Entry 7AO8 (electron microscopy, 4.50 A resolution (low resolution: residue-level contacts below are approximate; hydrogen-bond / salt-bridge calls are withheld)); this record covers chains C and A of the 5 polymer chains in the assembly.

== Chain C ==
Name: Methyl-CpG-binding domain protein 2
Organism: Homo sapiens
UniProtKB: Q9UBB5 (MBD2_HUMAN); numbering as in UniProt (aligned over 1-411)
Chain sequence (411 residues; numbered 1 to 411; the number before each row is that of its first residue):
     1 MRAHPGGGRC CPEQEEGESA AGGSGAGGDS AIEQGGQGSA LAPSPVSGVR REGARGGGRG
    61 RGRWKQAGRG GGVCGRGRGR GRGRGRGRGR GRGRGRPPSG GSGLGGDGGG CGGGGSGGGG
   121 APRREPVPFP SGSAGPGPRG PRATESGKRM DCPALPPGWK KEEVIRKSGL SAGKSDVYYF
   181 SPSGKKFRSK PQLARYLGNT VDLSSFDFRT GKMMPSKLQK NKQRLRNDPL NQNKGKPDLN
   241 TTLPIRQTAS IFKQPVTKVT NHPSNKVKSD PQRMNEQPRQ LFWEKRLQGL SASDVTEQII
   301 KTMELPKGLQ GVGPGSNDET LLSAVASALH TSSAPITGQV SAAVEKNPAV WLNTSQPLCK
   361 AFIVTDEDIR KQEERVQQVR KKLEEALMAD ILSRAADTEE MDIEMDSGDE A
Unresolved in the structure: 1-148, 213-411
Swiss-Prot annotation at these positions:
  - modified residue (Phosphoserine): Ser181, Ser407

== Chain A ==
Name: Metastasis-associated protein MTA1
Organism: Homo sapiens
UniProtKB: Q13330 (MTA1_HUMAN); residues 1-715 here = UniProt positions 1-715
Chain sequence (715 residues; numbered 1 to 715; the number before each row is that of its first residue):
     1 MAANMYRVGD YVYFENSSSN PYLIRRIEEL NKTANGNVEA KVVCFYRRRD ISSTLIALAD
    61 KHATLSVCYK AGPGADNGEE GEIEEEMENP EMVDLPEKLK HQLRHRELFL SRQLESLPAT
   121 HIRGKCSVTL LNETESLKSY LEREDFFFYS LVYDPQQKTL LADKGEIRVG NRYQADITDL
   181 LKEGEEDGRD QSRLETQVWE AHNPLTDKQI DQFLVVARSV GTFARALDCS SSVRQPSLHM
   241 SAAAASRDIT LFHAMDTLHK NIYDISKAIS ALVPQGGPVL CRDEMEEWSA SEANLFEEAL
   301 EKYGKDFTDI QQDFLPWKSL TSIIEYYYMW KTTDRYVQQK RLKAAEAESK LKQVYIPNYN
   361 KPNPNQISVN NVKAGVVNGT GAPGQSPGAG RACESCYTTQ SYQWYSWGPP NMQCRLCASC
   421 WTYWKKYGGL KMPTRLDGER PGPNRSNMSP HGLPARSSGS PKFAMKTRQA FYLHTTKLTR
   481 IARRLCREIL RPWHAARHPY LPINSAAIKA ECTARLPEAS QSPLVLKQAV RKPLEAVLRY
   541 LETHPRPPKP DPVKSVSSVL SSLTPAKVAP VINNGSPTIL GKRSYEQHNG VDGNMKKRLL
   601 MPSRGLANHG QARHMGPSRN LLLNGKSYPT KVRLIRGGSL PPVKRRRMNW IDAPDDVFYM
   661 ATEETRKIRK LLSSSETKRA ARRPYKPIAL RQSQALPPRP PPPAPVNDEP IVIED
Unresolved in the structure: 1-8, 53-100, 161, 164, 229-236, 341-715
Swiss-Prot annotation at these positions:
  - zinc finger: Cys393 to Cys420 (GATA-type)
  - region: Asp656 to Lys686 (Interaction with RBBP4)
  - motif: Pro545 to Pro552 (SH3-binding), Leu696 to Pro705 (SH3-binding), Ile711 to Asp715 (SUMO interaction motif 1 (SIM))
  - modified residue: Ser386 (Phosphoserine), Ser446 (Phosphoserine), Ser449 (Phosphoserine), Ser522 (Phosphoserine), Thr564 (Phosphothreonine), Ser576 (Phosphoserine), Thr578 (Phosphothreonine), Lys626 (N6-acetyllysine), Ser639 (Phosphoserine)
  - cross-link (Glycyl lysine isopeptide (Lys-Gly)): Lys182 (interchain with G-Cter in ubiquitin), Lys509 (interchain with G-Cter in SUMO2 and SUMO3), Lys549 (interchain with G-Cter in SUMO2), Lys626 (interchain with G-Cter in ubiquitin)
  - mutagenesis: Lys182 (K182A: Reduced ubiquitination. Significant reduction in ubiquitination; when associated with A-626), Lys509 (K509R: Reduced sumoylation and transcriptional corepressor activity), Lys626 (K626A: Loss of acetylation and transcriptional coactivator activity. Reduced ubiquitination. Significant reduction in ubiquitination; when associated with A-182), Ile711 to Ile713 (Significant loss of interaction with SUMO1 and SUMO2 and reduced transcriptional corepressor activity)
Ligand contacts: inositol hexakisphosphate (IHP): Lys305, Tyr327, Tyr328, Lys331, Tyr336

== Chain C / chain A interface ==
Pairs across the interface - 6 pairs, chain C then chain A:
  Met150(C) - Asp309(A)
  Glu163(C) - Lys302(A)
  Glu163(C) - Tyr303(A)
  Glu163(C) - Gly304(A)
  Ile165(C) - Glu301(A)
  Ile165(C) - Lys302(A)
Also at the interface, not in a pair above, chain C (6 interface residues in all): Arg149, Lys161, Val164
Also at the interface, not in a pair above, chain A (8 interface residues in all): Leu300, Lys305, Asp306

== In short ==
The interface between chain C and chain A involves 6 residues on one side and 8 on the other. Ligands of chain
A: inositol hexakisphosphate. From UniProt: 6 mutagenesis sites on chain A.
Chain C is Methyl-CpG-binding domain protein 2 and chain A is Metastasis-associated protein MTA1, both from
Homo sapiens; the structure, Structure of the MTA1/HDAC1/MBD2 NURD deacetylase complex, was determined by
electron microscopy together with 7AO9 and 7AOA from the same study.
